PDB entry 2YKV | X-ray diffraction, 1.90 A resolution | chains A and B

== Chain A (and B) ==
Molecule: Beta-transaminase
From: Mesorhizobium SP. luk
Notes: chain B of this document is another copy of the same molecule, construct and numbering; everything in this record applies to it too
UniProt: A3EYF7 (A3EYF7_9RHIZ); residue numbers follow UniProt; this construct covers 1-445
Amino-acid sequence (465 residues; each row starts with the number of its first residue; numbers below 1 keep their minus sign (Met-19 is residue -19)):
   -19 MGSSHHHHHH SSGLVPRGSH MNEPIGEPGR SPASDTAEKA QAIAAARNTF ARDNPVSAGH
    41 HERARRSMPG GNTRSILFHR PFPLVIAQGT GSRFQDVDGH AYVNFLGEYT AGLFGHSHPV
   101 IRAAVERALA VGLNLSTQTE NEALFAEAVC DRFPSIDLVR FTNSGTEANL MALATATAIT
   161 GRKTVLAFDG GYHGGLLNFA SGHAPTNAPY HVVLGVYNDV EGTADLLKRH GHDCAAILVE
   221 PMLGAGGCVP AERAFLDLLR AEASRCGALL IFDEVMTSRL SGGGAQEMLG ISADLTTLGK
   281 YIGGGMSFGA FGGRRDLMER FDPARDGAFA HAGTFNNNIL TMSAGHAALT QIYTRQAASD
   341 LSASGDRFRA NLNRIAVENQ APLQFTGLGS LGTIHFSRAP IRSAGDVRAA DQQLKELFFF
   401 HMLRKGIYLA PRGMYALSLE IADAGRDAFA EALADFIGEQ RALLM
Unresolved in the structure: -19 to 12, 445 (chain B: -19 to 15)
Construct notes: expression tag (-19 to 0)
Small-molecule neighbours:
  - IK2 (4'-deoxy-4'-acetylyamino-pyridoxal-5'-phosphate), molecule 1: Arg54, Ile56, Tyr89, Ser144, Gly145, Thr146, Asn149, Tyr172, His173, Gly174, Glu220, Asp253, Val255, Met256, Lys280
  - IK2, molecule 2: Glu147, Ala312, Gly313, Thr314, Phe315
Reported in the primary citation:
  - binding site for IK2: Arg54, Lys280
  - catalytic residues: Lys280 (proposed by the authors, not directly observed)
  - mutagenesis - R412A: decreased catalytic activity on pyruvate
  - mutagenesis - R412A (55-fold): decreased catalytic activity on (S)-beta-Phe
  - mutagenesis - R412A: decreased binding to pyruvate
  - mutagenesis - R412A: unchanged expression

== How chain A and chain B interact ==
Residue-residue contacts (200):
  His40(A) - Glu120(B)
  Arg43(A) - Leu124(B)
  Arg43(A) - Glu127(B)  salt bridge
  Arg45(A) - Leu138(B)
  Arg46(A) - Leu138(B)
  Ser47(A) - Ala123(B)
  Ser47(A) - Ala126(B)
  Ser47(A) - Glu127(B)
  Ser47(A) - Cys130(B)  hydrogen bond (backbone-side chain)
  Ser47(A) - Leu138(B)
  Ser47(A) - Val139(B)  hydrogen bond (backbone-backbone)
  Met48(A) - Ala123(B)  hydrophobic
  Met48(A) - Ala126(B)  hydrophobic
  Met48(A) - Leu138(B)
  Met48(A) - Val139(B)
  Pro49(A) - Val139(B)
  Pro49(A) - Arg140(B)
  Pro49(A) - Met298(B)
  Pro49(A) - Phe301(B)
  Pro49(A) - Asp302(B)
  Pro49(A) - Pro303(B)
  Gly50(A) - Asp302(B)
  Gly51(A) - Gln118(B)  hydrogen bond (backbone-side chain)
  Asn52(A) - Arg140(B)  hydrogen bond
  Asn52(A) - Pro303(B)
  Thr53(A) - Glu122(B)
  Thr53(A) - Arg140(B)
  Thr53(A) - Phe141(B)  hydrogen bond (side chain-backbone)
  Thr53(A) - His311(B)
  Thr53(A) - Asn316(B)  hydrogen bond (backbone-side chain)
  Thr53(A) - Asn317(B)
  Arg54(A) - Arg140(B)
  Arg54(A) - His311(B)
  Arg54(A) - Gly313(B)  hydrogen bond (side chain-backbone)
  Arg54(A) - Thr314(B)  hydrogen bond (side chain-backbone)
  Arg54(A) - Asn317(B)  hydrogen bond
  Ser55(A) - Arg140(B)  hydrogen bond
  Ser55(A) - Ala310(B)
  Ser55(A) - His311(B)  hydrogen bond (side chain-backbone)
  Ser55(A) - Ala312(B)
  Leu57(A) - Ser116(B)
  Leu57(A) - Thr117(B)
  Leu57(A) - Asn317(B)
  Phe58(A) - Pro303(B)  hydrophobic
  Phe58(A) - Ala304(B)  hydrophobic
  Arg60(A) - Ala304(B)  hydrogen bond (side chain-backbone)
  Leu64(A) - Gln118(B)
  Val65(A) - Gln118(B)
  Val65(A) - Thr119(B)
  Val65(A) - Glu120(B)
  Ile66(A) - Leu115(B)  hydrophobic
  Ile66(A) - Thr117(B)
  Ile66(A) - Gln118(B)  hydrogen bond (backbone-backbone)
  Ala67(A) - Val111(B)
  Gln68(A) - Val111(B)
  Gly69(A) - Val111(B)  hydrogen bond (backbone-backbone)
  Gly69(A) - Gly112(B)
  Gly69(A) - Leu115(B)
  Phe74(A) - Leu115(B)
  Phe74(A) - Thr117(B)
  Asn84(A) - Ser116(B)  hydrogen bond
  Leu86(A) - Ser116(B)
  Gly87(A) - Ser116(B)
  Glu88(A) - Asn114(B)
  Glu88(A) - Leu115(B)
  Glu88(A) - Ser116(B)  hydrogen bond (backbone-side chain)
  Ala91(A) - Thr314(B)
  Gly92(A) - Asn114(B)
  His96(A) - Gly112(B)
  His96(A) - Leu113(B)  hydrogen bond (backbone-backbone)
  His96(A) - Asn114(B)
  His96(A) - Leu115(B)
  Ile101(A) - Leu113(B)  hydrophobic
  Arg102(A) - Leu109(B)  hydrogen bond (side chain-backbone)
  Val105(A) - Val105(B)  hydrophobic
  Leu109(A) - Arg102(B)
  Leu109(A) - Val105(B)  hydrophobic
  Ala110(A) - Gln68(B)
  Val111(A) - Ala67(B)
  Val111(A) - Gln68(B)
  Val111(A) - Gly69(B)  hydrogen bond (backbone-backbone)
  Gly112(A) - Gly69(B)
  Gly112(A) - His96(B)
  Leu113(A) - His96(B)  hydrogen bond (backbone-backbone)
  Leu113(A) - Ile101(B)  hydrophobic
  Asn114(A) - Glu88(B)
  Asn114(A) - Gly92(B)
  Asn114(A) - His96(B)
  Asn114(A) - Gly285(B)  hydrogen bond (side chain-backbone)
  Leu115(A) - Ile66(B)  hydrophobic
  Leu115(A) - Gly69(B)
  Leu115(A) - Phe74(B)
  Leu115(A) - Glu88(B)  hydrogen bond (backbone-side chain)
  Leu115(A) - His96(B)
  Ser116(A) - Leu57(B)
  Ser116(A) - Asn84(B)  hydrogen bond
  Ser116(A) - Leu86(B)
  Ser116(A) - Gly87(B)
  Ser116(A) - Glu88(B)  hydrogen bond (side chain-backbone)
  Thr117(A) - Leu57(B)
  Thr117(A) - Ile66(B)
  Thr117(A) - Phe74(B)
  Thr117(A) - Tyr408(B)
  Gln118(A) - Gly51(B)  hydrogen bond (side chain-backbone)
  Gln118(A) - Asn52(B)
  Gln118(A) - Leu57(B)
  Gln118(A) - Pro63(B)
  Gln118(A) - Leu64(B)
  Gln118(A) - Val65(B)
  Gln118(A) - Ile66(B)  hydrogen bond (backbone-backbone)
  Thr119(A) - Val65(B)
  Thr119(A) - Ile66(B)
  Glu120(A) - His40(B)  salt bridge
  Glu120(A) - Val65(B)
  Glu122(A) - Thr53(B)
  Ala123(A) - Ser47(B)
  Ala123(A) - Met48(B)  hydrophobic
  Ala126(A) - Ser47(B)
  Ala126(A) - Met48(B)  hydrophobic
  Glu127(A) - Arg46(B)  salt bridge
  Glu127(A) - Ser47(B)
  Cys130(A) - Ser47(B)
  Asp137(A) - Arg46(B)
  Leu138(A) - Arg45(B)
  Leu138(A) - Arg46(B)
  Leu138(A) - Ser47(B)
  Leu138(A) - Met48(B)
  Val139(A) - Ser47(B)  hydrogen bond (backbone-backbone)
  Val139(A) - Met48(B)
  Val139(A) - Pro49(B)
  Arg140(A) - Pro49(B)
  Arg140(A) - Asn52(B)  hydrogen bond (side chain-backbone)
  Arg140(A) - Thr53(B)
  Arg140(A) - Arg54(B)
  Arg140(A) - Ser55(B)  hydrogen bond
  Phe141(A) - Thr53(B)  hydrogen bond (backbone-side chain)
  Asn143(A) - Asn143(B)
  Ser144(A) - Glu147(B)  hydrogen bond
  Thr146(A) - Glu147(B)
  Glu147(A) - Ser144(B)  hydrogen bond
  Glu147(A) - Thr146(B)
  Leu150(A) - Leu150(B)  hydrophobic
  Leu150(A) - Leu176(B)  hydrophobic
  Met151(A) - Leu176(B)  hydrophobic
  Ala154(A) - Leu176(B)  hydrophobic
  Ala154(A) - Thr186(B)
  Ala158(A) - Pro185(B)
  Tyr172(A) - Ala312(B)
  Leu176(A) - Leu150(B)  hydrophobic
  Leu176(A) - Met151(B)  hydrophobic
  Leu176(A) - Tyr190(B)
  Asn178(A) - Ala310(B)
  Pro185(A) - Ala158(B)
  Thr186(A) - Ala154(B)
  Thr186(A) - Phe309(B)
  Ala188(A) - Tyr190(B)
  Pro189(A) - Pro189(B)
  Pro189(A) - Tyr190(B)
  Tyr190(A) - Ala188(B)
  Tyr190(A) - Pro189(B)
  Lys280(A) - Thr314(B)  hydrogen bond
  Lys280(A) - Phe315(B)
  Gly285(A) - Asn114(B)  hydrogen bond (backbone-side chain)
  Gly285(A) - Phe315(B)
  Met286(A) - Phe315(B)
  Met286(A) - Leu320(B)  hydrophobic
  Ser287(A) - Ser287(B)  hydrogen bond
  Ser287(A) - Phe315(B)
  Phe288(A) - Phe315(B)
  Arg295(A) - Arg46(B)
  Met298(A) - Pro49(B)
  Phe301(A) - Pro49(B)
  Asp302(A) - Pro49(B)
  Asp302(A) - Gly50(B)
  Pro303(A) - Pro49(B)
  Pro303(A) - Asn52(B)
  Pro303(A) - Phe58(B)  hydrophobic
  Ala304(A) - Arg60(B)  hydrogen bond (backbone-side chain)
  Phe309(A) - Ser55(B)
  Phe309(A) - Thr186(B)
  Ala310(A) - Ser55(B)
  Ala310(A) - Asn178(B)
  His311(A) - Arg54(B)
  His311(A) - Ser55(B)  hydrogen bond (backbone-side chain)
  Ala312(A) - Ser55(B)
  Ala312(A) - Tyr172(B)
  Gly313(A) - Arg54(B)  hydrogen bond (backbone-side chain)
  Thr314(A) - Arg54(B)  hydrogen bond (backbone-side chain)
  Thr314(A) - Ala91(B)
  Thr314(A) - Lys280(B)  hydrogen bond
  Phe315(A) - Lys280(B)
  Phe315(A) - Gly285(B)
  Phe315(A) - Met286(B)
  Phe315(A) - Ser287(B)
  Phe315(A) - Phe288(B)
  Asn316(A) - Thr53(B)  hydrogen bond (side chain-backbone)
  Asn317(A) - Thr53(B)
  Asn317(A) - Arg54(B)  hydrogen bond
  Asn317(A) - Leu57(B)
  Leu320(A) - Met286(B)  hydrophobic
Also at the interface, not in a pair above, chain A (99 interface residues in all): Ala44, Ile56, Pro63, Gly95, Gly175, Glu299, Tyr408
Also at the interface, not in a pair above, chain B (98 interface residues in all): Arg43, Ala44, Ile56, Gly95, Asp137, Gly175, Glu299

== In short ==
99 residues of chain A and 98 residues of chain B are in contact; the contacts include 42 hydrogen bonds and 3
salt bridges. Among the polar pairs are Arg43(A)-Glu127(B), Glu120(A)-His40(B) and Glu127(A)-Arg46(B). Ligands
of chain A: compound IK2. The paper reports the catalytic residue Lys280(A); R412A of chain A reduces
catalytic activity on pyruvate.
Chain A and chain B are both Beta-transaminase (Mesorhizobium SP. luk); the structure, Structural Determinants
of the Beta-Selectivity of a Bacterial Aminotransferase, was determined by X-ray diffraction (same publication
as 4AO4, 2YKU and 2YKY).
